PDB entry 8J8H | electron microscopy, 3.40 A resolution | chains A and E of the 4 polymer chains in the assembly

== Chain A ==
Molecule: Piwi domain-containing protein
Source organism: Thermoflavifilum thermophilum
UniProtKB: A0A1I7NFD7 (A0A1I7NFD7_9BACT); numbering as in UniProt (aligned over 1-507)
Amino-acid sequence (541 residues; each row starts with the number of its first residue; numbers below 1 keep their minus sign (Met-33 is residue -33)):
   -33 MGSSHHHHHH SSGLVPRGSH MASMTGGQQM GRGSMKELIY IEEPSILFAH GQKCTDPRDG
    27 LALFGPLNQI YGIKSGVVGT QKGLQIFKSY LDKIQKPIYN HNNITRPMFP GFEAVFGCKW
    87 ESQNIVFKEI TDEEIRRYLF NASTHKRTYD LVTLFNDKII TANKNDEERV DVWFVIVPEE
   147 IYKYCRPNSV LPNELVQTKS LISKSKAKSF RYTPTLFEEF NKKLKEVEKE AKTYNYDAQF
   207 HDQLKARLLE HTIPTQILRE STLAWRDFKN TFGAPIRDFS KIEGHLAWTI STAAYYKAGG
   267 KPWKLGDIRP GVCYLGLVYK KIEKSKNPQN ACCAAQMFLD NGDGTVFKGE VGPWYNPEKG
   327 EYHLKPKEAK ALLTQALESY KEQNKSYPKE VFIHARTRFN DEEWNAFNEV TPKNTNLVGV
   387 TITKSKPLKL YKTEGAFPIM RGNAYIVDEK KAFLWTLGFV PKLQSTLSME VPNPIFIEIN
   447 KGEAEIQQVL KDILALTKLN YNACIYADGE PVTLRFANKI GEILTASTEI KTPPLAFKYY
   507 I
Disordered / not traced: -33 to -3, 148-205
Differences from the reference sequence: initiating methionine (-33); expression tag (-32 to 0)
Bound ions: Mg2+: Asn468 (shared with A3(E) of chain E)
From the paper describing this entry:
  - binding site for the 21-nt RNA strand (chain E): His207, Lys211, Gln222, Ile248, His251
  - conformationally variable residues (loop rearrangement): Gly318 to Leu330
  - mutagenesis - E133A/R135A/D137A: decreased catalytic activity
  - mutagenesis - Y37A/K40A: abolished catalytic activity

== Chain E ==
Molecule: 21-nt RNA strand
Sequence (21 nucleotides; numbered 1 to 21; the number before each row is that of its first residue):
     1 UGACGGCUCU AAUCUAUUAG U
Disordered / not traced: 21
Bound ions: Mg2+: A3 (shared with Asn468(A) of chain A)

== Interface between chain A and chain E ==
Pairs across the interface - 42 pairs, chain A then chain E:
  His207(A) with U1(E), salt bridge to the phosphate
  Lys211(A) with U1(E), salt bridge to the phosphate
  Gln222(A) with U1(E), hydrogen bond to the phosphate; G2(E), phosphate contact; A3(E), hydrogen bond to the phosphate
  Ile223(A) with U1(E), phosphate contact
  Leu224(A) with G2(E), phosphate contact
  Arg225(A) with U1(E), hydrogen bond to the base; G2(E), hydrogen bond to the phosphate
  Thr228(A) with G2(E), hydrogen bond to the phosphate
  Arg243(A) with G2(E), hydrogen bond to the base; A3(E), base contact
  Phe245(A) with G2(E), base contact
  His251(A) with G2(E), hydrogen bond to the base
  Leu252(A) with G2(E), sugar contact
  Thr255(A) with G2(E), base contact
  Pro323(A) with U13(E), sugar contact; C14(E), phosphate contact
  Glu324(A) with A12(E), phosphate contact; U13(E), phosphate contact
  Lys395(A) with C7(E), salt bridge to the phosphate
  Leu423(A) with G5(E), sugar contact; G6(E), phosphate contact
  Ser434(A) with G5(E), phosphate contact; G6(E), hydrogen bond to the phosphate
  Glu436(A) with G6(E), sugar contact; C7(E), phosphate contact
  Pro438(A) with G6(E), phosphate contact
  Asn439(A) with G6(E), phosphate contact; C7(E), phosphate contact
  Asn466(A) with C4(E), phosphate contact
  Asn468(A) with G2(E), phosphate contact; A3(E), phosphate contact
  Ala469(A) with A3(E), sugar contact
  Asp474(A) with C4(E), phosphate contact; G5(E), phosphate contact
  Gly475(A) with G5(E), hydrogen bond to the phosphate
  Glu476(A) with G5(E), phosphate contact
  Arg481(A) with C4(E), salt bridge to the phosphate; G5(E), salt bridge to the phosphate
  Lys485(A) with C4(E), salt bridge to the phosphate
  Ile507(A) with U1(E), phosphate contact
Also at the interface, not in a pair above, chain A (38 interface residues in all): Ile248, Ile256, Tyr321, Gly326, Glu327, Lys390, Leu433, Val437, Ile471
Also at the interface, not in a pair above, chain E (11 interface residues in all): A11

== Summary ==
The interface between chain A and chain E involves 38 residues on one side and 11 on the other; the contacts
include 9 hydrogen bonds and 6 salt bridges. Polar pairs include Arg225(A)-U1(E), Arg243(A)-G2(E) and
His251(A)-G2(E). The paper reports a binding site for the 21-nt RNA strand (chain E) at His207(A), Lys211(A)
and Gln222(A) among others; E133A/R135A/D137A of chain A reduce catalytic activity.
Chain A is Piwi domain-containing protein (Thermoflavifilum thermophilum) and chain E is a 21-nt RNA strand;
the structure, SPARTA monomer bound with guide-target, state 2, was determined by electron microscopy (same
publication as 8JAY, 8J84, 8J9G and 8J9P).
